PDB entry 8X1P | X-ray diffraction, 2.00 A resolution | chain A

Chain A:
Name: Ice-binding protein
Source organism: Flavobacterium frigoris PS1
UniProt: H7FWB6 (IBP_FLAFP); numbering as in UniProt (aligned over 29-276)
Amino-acid sequence (250 residues; row label = number of the first residue in the row):
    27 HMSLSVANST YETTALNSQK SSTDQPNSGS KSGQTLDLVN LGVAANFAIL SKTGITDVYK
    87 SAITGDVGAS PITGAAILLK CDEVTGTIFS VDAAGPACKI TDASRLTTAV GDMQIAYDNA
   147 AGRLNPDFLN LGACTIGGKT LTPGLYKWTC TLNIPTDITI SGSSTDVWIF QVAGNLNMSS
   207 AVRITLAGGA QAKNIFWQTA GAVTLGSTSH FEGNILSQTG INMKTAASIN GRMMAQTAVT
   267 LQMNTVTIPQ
Disordered / not traced: 27-60
Construct notes: expression tag (27-28); engineered mutation C160 (Gly in H7FWB6), C176 (Ser in H7FWB6)
Disulfides: C107-C124, C160-C176
UniProt features mapped onto this chain:
  - motif: T79 to T82 (Ice-binding site motif (T-A/G-X-T/N) 1), T245 to N248 (Ice-binding site motif (T-A/G-X-T/N) 2), T263 to T266 (Ice-binding site motif (T-A/G-X-T/N) 3)
  - site: T251 (Ice-binding)
  - mutagenesis: N203 (N203A/Q: Increased thermal hysteresis (TH) activity compared to wild-type), T211 (T211Y: No effect on thermal hysteresis (TH) activity), T234 (T234Y: No effect on thermal hysteresis (TH) activity), N248 (N248Y: Has 43% thermal hysteresis (TH) activity of that of the wild-type), T251 (T251Y: Has 11% thermal hysteresis (TH) activity of that of the wild-type), T266 (T266Y: Has 33% thermal hysteresis (TH) activity of that of the wild-type)
From the paper describing this entry:
  - conformationally variable residues (side-chain flip): C176

Summary:
Curated annotation (UniProt) lists 6 mutagenesis sites. The paper reports conformational variability at C176.
Chain A is Ice-binding protein (Flavobacterium frigoris PS1); the structure, Crystal structure of G160C/S176C
mutant of FfIBP, was determined by X-ray diffraction, deposited together with 8X0Z, 8X1L and 8X1O.
